1Z7M - chains E and F of the 8 polymer chains in the assembly; structure by X-ray diffraction, 2.90 A resolution.

Chain E (and F):
Name: ATP phosphoribosyltransferase
Source organism: Lactococcus lactis
Notes: EC 2.4.2.17; chain F of this document is another copy of the same molecule, construct and numbering; everything in this record applies to it too
UniProtKB: Q02129 (HIS1_LACLA); residue numbers follow UniProt; this construct covers 1-208
Sequence (208 residues; each row starts with the number of its first residue):
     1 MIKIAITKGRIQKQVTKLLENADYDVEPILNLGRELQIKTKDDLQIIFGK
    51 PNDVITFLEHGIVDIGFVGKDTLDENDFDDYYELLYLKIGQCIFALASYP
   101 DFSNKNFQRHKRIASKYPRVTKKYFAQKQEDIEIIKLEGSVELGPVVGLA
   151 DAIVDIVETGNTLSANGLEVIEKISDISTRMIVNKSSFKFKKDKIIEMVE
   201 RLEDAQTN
Disordered / not traced: 30-33, 205-208 (chain F: 106-108, 139, 206-208)

Chain E / chain F interface:
Pairs across the interface (32):
  Leu-36(E) with Leu-143(F), hydrophobic
  Gln-37(E) with Val-146(F); Val-147(F)
  Ile-47(E) with Leu-143(F), hydrophobic; Val-147(F), hydrophobic
  Lys-50(E) with Glu-138(F)
  Asn-52(E) with Glu-138(F), hydrogen bond
  Asp-53(E) with Leu-137(F); Glu-138(F), hydrogen bond (side chain-backbone)
  Thr-56(E) with Ile-135(F); Lys-136(F)
  Phe-57(E) with Leu-149(F), hydrophobic
  His-60(E) with Ile-135(F); Leu-149(F)
  Ile-62(E) with Val-147(F); Leu-149(F), hydrophobic
  Leu-137(E) with Asp-53(F)
  Glu-138(E) with Asn-52(F), hydrogen bond; Asp-53(F), hydrogen bond (backbone-side chain)
  Gly-139(E) with Asp-53(F), hydrogen bond (backbone-side chain)
  Ser-140(E) with Leu-36(F)
  Leu-143(E) with Leu-36(F), hydrophobic; Ile-47(F), hydrophobic; Phe-48(F); Phe-57(F), hydrophobic
  Val-147(E) with Ile-47(F), hydrophobic; Phe-57(F), hydrophobic; Ile-62(F), hydrophobic
  Leu-149(E) with Thr-56(F); His-60(F); Ile-62(F), hydrophobic
  Thr-162(E) with Arg-34(F), hydrogen bond
Also at the interface, not in a pair above, chain E (26 interface residues in all): Lys-8, Phe-48, Ile-135, Lys-136, Glu-142, Val-146, Gly-148, Asn-161
Also at the interface, not in a pair above, chain F (21 interface residues in all): Gln-37, Lys-50, Ser-140

Overview:
26 residues of chain E face 21 of chain F across their interface; the contacts include 6 hydrogen bonds. Polar
pairs include Asn-52(E)/Glu-138(F), Asp-53(E)/Glu-138(F) and Gly-139(E)/Asp-53(F).
Both chains are ATP phosphoribosyltransferase (Lactococcus lactis). Entry 1Z7M (ATP Phosphoribosyl transferase
(HisZG ATP-PRTase) from Lactococcus lactis) was determined by X-ray diffraction together with 1Z7N from the
same study.
